Entry 6XOH (X-ray diffraction, 2.23 A resolution); this record covers chains B and C of the 3 polymer chains in the assembly.

[Chain B]
Name: SUMO-activating enzyme subunit 2
Organism: Homo sapiens
Notes: EC 2.3.2.-
UniProtKB: Q9UBT2 (SAE2_HUMAN); residue numbers follow UniProt; this construct covers 1-640
Sequence (640 residues; each row starts with the number of its first residue):
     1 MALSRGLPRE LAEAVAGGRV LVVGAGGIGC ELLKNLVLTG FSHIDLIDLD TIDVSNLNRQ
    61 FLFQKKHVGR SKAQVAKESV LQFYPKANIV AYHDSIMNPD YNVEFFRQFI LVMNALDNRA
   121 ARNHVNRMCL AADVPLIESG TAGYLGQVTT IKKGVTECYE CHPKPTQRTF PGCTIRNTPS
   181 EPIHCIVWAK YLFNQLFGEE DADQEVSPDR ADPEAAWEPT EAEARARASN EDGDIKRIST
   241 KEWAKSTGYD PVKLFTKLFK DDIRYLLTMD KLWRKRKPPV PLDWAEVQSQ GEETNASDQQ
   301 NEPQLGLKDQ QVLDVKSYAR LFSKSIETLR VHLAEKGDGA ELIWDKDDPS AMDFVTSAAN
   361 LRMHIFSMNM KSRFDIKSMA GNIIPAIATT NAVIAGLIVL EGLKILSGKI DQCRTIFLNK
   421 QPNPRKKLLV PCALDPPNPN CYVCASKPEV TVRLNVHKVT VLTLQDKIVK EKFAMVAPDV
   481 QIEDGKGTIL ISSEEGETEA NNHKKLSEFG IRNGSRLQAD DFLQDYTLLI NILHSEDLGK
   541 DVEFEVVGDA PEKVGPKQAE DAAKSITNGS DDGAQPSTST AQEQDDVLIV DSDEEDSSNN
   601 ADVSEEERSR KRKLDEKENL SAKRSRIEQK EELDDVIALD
Unresolved in the structure: 1-5, 165-167, 216-239, 291-304, 337-340, 485-487, 495-496, 504, 540-541, 549-640
Ion coordination: Zn2+: Cys158, Cys161, Cys441, Cys444
Ligand contacts: SAE (VB7; {(1R,2S,4R)-4-[(5-{4-[(1R)-3,4-dihydro-1H-2-benzopyran-1-yl]thiophene-2-carbonyl}pyrimidin-4-yl)amino]-2-hydroxycyclopentyl}methyl sulfamate): Val23, Gly24, Ala25, Gly26, Gly27, Ile47, Asp48, Leu49, Asp50, Arg59, Gln60, Lys72, Asp94, Ser95, Ile96, Met97, Ala115, Leu116, Asp117, Asn118, Ala121
Swiss-Prot annotation at these positions:
  - active site: Cys173 (Glycyl thioester intermediate)
  - binding site (ATP): Gly24 to Gly29, Asp48, Asn56 to Arg59, Lys72, Ser95, Ile96, Asp117 to Arg122
  - binding site (Zn(2+)): Cys158, Cys161, Cys441, Cys444
  - modified residue: Ser207 (Phosphoserine), Lys271 (N6-acetyllysine), Ser507 (Phosphoserine), Ser592 (Phosphoserine), Lys613 (N6-acetyllysine)
  - cross-link (Glycyl lysine isopeptide (Lys-Gly)): Lys164 (interchain with G-Cter in SUMO1), Lys190 (interchain with G-Cter in SUMO), Lys236 (interchain with G-Cter in SUMO1), Lys257 (interchain with G-Cter in SUMO), Lys271 (interchain with G-Cter in SUMO), Lys275 (interchain with G-Cter in SUMO), Lys371 (interchain with G-Cter in SUMO2), Lys420 (interchain with G-Cter in SUMO1), Lys540 (interchain with G-Cter in SUMO2), Lys611 (interchain with G-Cter in SUMO), Lys613 (interchain with G-Cter in SUMO), Lys617 (interchain with G-Cter in SUMO), Lys623 (interchain with G-Cter in SUMO)
  - natural variant: Gly24 (G24V: In ACCES), Asn56 (N56T: In ACCES), Arg122 to Asp640 (deletion: In ACCES), Arg122 (R122G: In ACCES), Leu267 to Asp640 (deletion: In ACCES), Glu483 (E483K: In ACCES)
  - mutagenesis: Asn56 (N56A: Abolishes ATP-dependent activation of SUMO proteins), Leu57 (L57A: Strongly reduces ATP-dependent activation of SUMO proteins), Arg59 (R59A: Strongly reduces ATP-dependent activation of SUMO proteins), Lys72 (K72A: Abolishes ATP-dependent activation of SUMO proteins), Asp117 (D117A: Abolishes ATP-dependent activation of SUMO proteins), Cys173 (C173A: Loss of enzyme activity), Thr174 (T174A: Slightly reduced enzyme activity), His184 (H184Q: No effect on enzyme activity), Ile235 (I235A: Strongly reduced interaction with UBE2I; when associated with A-238), Ile238 (I238A: Strongly reduced interaction with UBE2I; when associated with A-235), Asp484 (Strongly reduced interaction with UBE2I), Gly485 (G485GGGG: Strongly reduced interaction with UBE2I)
What the authors report for this chain:
  - binding site for SAE: Ser95
  - specificity-determining residues: Ser95 (proposed by the authors, not directly observed)

[Chain C]
Name: Small ubiquitin-related modifier 1
Organism: Homo sapiens
UniProtKB: P63165 (SUMO1_HUMAN); residue numbers follow UniProt; this construct covers 1-101
Sequence (101 residues; row label = number of the first residue in the row):
     1 MSDQEAKPST EDLGDKKEGE YIKLKVIGQD SSEIHFKVKM TTHLKKLKES YCQRQGVPMN
    61 SLRFLFEGQR IADNHTPKEL GMEEEDVIEV YQEQTGGHST V
Unresolved in the structure: 1-21, 39-43, 55-60, 72-84, 98-101
Glycans and other covalent adducts: SAE (VB7) linked to Gly97
Swiss-Prot annotation at these positions:
  - region ((Microbial infection) Interaction with Tula hantavirus): Lys16 to Lys25, Lys37 to Met40
  - site: Phe36 (Interaction with PIAS2)
  - modified residue: Ser2 (N-acetylserine), Ser9 (Phosphoserine), Ser32 (Phosphoserine)
  - cross-link: Lys7 (Glycyl lysine isopeptide (Lys-Gly) (interchain with G-Cter in SUMO1)), Lys16 (Glycyl lysine isopeptide (Lys-Gly) (interchain with G-Cter in SUMO2)), Lys17 (Glycyl lysine isopeptide (Lys-Gly) (interchain with G-Cter in SUMO2)), Lys23 (Glycyl lysine isopeptide (Lys-Gly) (interchain with G-Cter in SUMO2)), Lys25 (Glycyl lysine isopeptide (Lys-Gly) (interchain with G-Cter in SUMO1)), Lys37 (Glycyl lysine isopeptide (Lys-Gly) (interchain with G-Cter in SUMO2)), Lys39 (Glycyl lysine isopeptide (Lys-Gly) (interchain with G-Cter in SUMO2)), Lys45 (Glycyl lysine isopeptide (Lys-Gly) (interchain with G-Cter in SUMO2)), Lys46 (Glycyl lysine isopeptide (Lys-Gly) (interchain with G-Cter in SUMO2)), Gly97 (Glycyl lysine isopeptide (Gly-Lys) (interchain with K-? in acceptor proteins))
  - mutagenesis: Phe36 (F36A: Abolishes binding to PIAS2), Gly97 (G97A: Abolishes sumoylation of ZBED1)

[Interface between chain B and chain C]
Contacting residue pairs (35; chain B residue first):
  Gly27(B) - Gly97(C)  hydrogen bond (backbone-backbone)
  Ile28(B) - Gly97(C)  hydrogen bond (backbone-backbone)
  Leu116(B) - Thr95(C)
  Leu116(B) - Gly96(C)
  Leu116(B) - Gly97(C)
  Asp117(B) - Thr95(C)
  Asp117(B) - Gly97(C)
  Asn118(B) - Thr95(C)
  Arg119(B) - Glu93(C)  salt bridge
  Arg119(B) - Thr95(C)
  Arg122(B) - Thr95(C)  hydrogen bond (side chain-backbone)
  Arg122(B) - Gly96(C)  hydrogen bond (side chain-backbone)
  Gly140(B) - Gln94(C)
  Gly140(B) - Gly96(C)
  Thr141(B) - Gln94(C)
  Thr141(B) - Gly96(C)  hydrogen bond (backbone-backbone)
  Thr141(B) - Gly97(C)
  Ala142(B) - Gln94(C)
  Leu145(B) - Gln29(C)
  Gln147(B) - Glu93(C)
  Gln147(B) - Gln94(C)  hydrogen bond (side chain-backbone)
  Tyr159(B) - Glu93(C)
  His162(B) - Arg70(C)
  Phe417(B) - Arg63(C)
  Phe417(B) - Tyr91(C)  hydrophobic
  Leu418(B) - Gln29(C)
  Asn419(B) - Gln29(C)  hydrogen bond
  Asn419(B) - Tyr91(C)
  Asn423(B) - Glu89(C)  hydrogen bond
  Asn423(B) - Tyr91(C)
  Pro424(B) - Val87(C)  hydrophobic
  Pro424(B) - Glu89(C)
  Val430(B) - Tyr91(C)
  Cys432(B) - Leu65(C)  hydrophobic
  Asp435(B) - Arg70(C)  salt bridge
Also at the interface, not in a pair above, chain B (29 interface residues in all): Gly26, Ala115, Gly146, Glu157, Thr415, Lys420, Gln421
Also at the interface, not in a pair above, chain C (15 interface residues in all): Ile27, Ser31, Gln92

[Overview]
Chain B and chain C form an interface of 29 and 15 residues respectively, with 8 hydrogen bonds and 2 salt
bridges. Polar pairs include Arg119(B)-Glu93(C), Asp435(B)-Arg70(C) and Arg122(B)-Thr95(C). Ligands of chain
B: SAE. SAE is covalently linked to Gly97(C). The paper reports a binding site for SAE at Ser95(B); the
specificity determinant Ser95(B).
Chain B is SUMO-activating enzyme subunit 2 and chain C is Small ubiquitin-related modifier 1, both from Homo
sapiens; the structure, Structure of SUMO1-ML00789344 adduct bound to SAE, was determined by X-ray diffraction
(same publication as 6XOI and 6XOG).
